9AY7 - chains A and B; structure by X-ray diffraction, 2.41 A resolution.

[Chain A]
Name: RAF proto-oncogene serine/threonine-protein kinase
From: Homo sapiens
Notes: EC 2.7.11.1
UniProtKB: P04049 (RAF1_HUMAN); residue numbers follow UniProt; this construct covers 337-615
Chain sequence (280 residues; row label = number of the first residue in the row):
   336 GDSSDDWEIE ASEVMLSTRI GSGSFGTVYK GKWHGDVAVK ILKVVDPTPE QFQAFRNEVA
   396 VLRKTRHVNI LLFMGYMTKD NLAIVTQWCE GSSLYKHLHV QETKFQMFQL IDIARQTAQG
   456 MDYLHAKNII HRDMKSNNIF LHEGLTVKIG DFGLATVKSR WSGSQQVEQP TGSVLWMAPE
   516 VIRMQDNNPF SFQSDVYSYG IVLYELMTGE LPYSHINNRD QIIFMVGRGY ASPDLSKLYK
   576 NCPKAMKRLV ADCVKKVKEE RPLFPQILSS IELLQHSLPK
Unresolved in the structure: 336-342, 380, 414-416, 495-500, 613-615
Differences from the reference sequence: expression tag (336); engineered mutation Asp340 (Tyr in P04049), Asp341 (Tyr in P04049)
Swiss-Prot annotation at these positions:
  - active site: Asp468 (Proton acceptor)
  - binding site (ATP): Ile355 to Val363, Lys375
  - modified residue: Ser338 (Phosphoserine), Ser339 (Phosphoserine), Ser471 (Phosphoserine), Thr491 (Phosphothreonine), Ser494 (Phosphoserine), Ser499 (Phosphoserine), Arg563 (Symmetric dimethylarginine)
  - natural variant: Asp486 (D486G: In NS5; D486N: In NS5), Thr491 (T491I: In NS5; T491R: In NS5), Leu603 (L603P: In CMD1NN), Ser612 (S612T: In NS5), Leu613 (L613V: In NS5 and LPRD2)
  - mutagenesis: Ser338 to Ser339 (Reduced kinase activity; when associated with 340-D-D-341; Non-inhibited by PPP5C. Constitutively active and non-inhibited by PPP5C; when associated with 340-D-D-341), Lys375 (K375W: Catalytically inactive), Thr491 (T491D: Increased kinase activity but can still be inhibited by PPP5C; when associated with D-494), Ser494 (S494D: Increased kinase activity but can still be inhibited by PPP5C; when associated with D-491), Arg563 (R563K: Loss of methylation. Increased stability and catalytic activity in response to EGF treatment)
Bound ions: Mg2+: Asn473, Asp486 (together with AMP-PNP); Ni2+: Glu607, His611 (shared with Cys277(B) of chain B)
Ligand contacts:
  - A1AHE (N-[3-fluoro-4-({7-[(3-fluoropyridin-2-yl)oxy]-4-methyl-2-oxo-2H-1-benzopyran-3-yl}methyl)pyridin-2-yl]-N'-methylsulfuric diamide): Asn552, Asn553, Arg554
  - AMP-PNP (ANP; phosphoaminophosphonic acid-adenylate ester): Ile355, Gly356, Ser357, Gly358, Ser359, Phe360, Gly361, Val363, Ala373, Lys375, Leu406, Thr421, Gln422, Trp423, Cys424, Asp468, Lys470, Asn472, Asn473, Phe475, Asp486

[Chain B]
Name: Dual specificity mitogen-activated protein kinase kinase 1
From: Homo sapiens
Notes: EC 2.7.12.2
UniProtKB: Q02750 (MP2K1_HUMAN); residues 1-393 here = UniProt positions 1-393
Chain sequence (394 residues; numbered 0 to 393; the number before each row is that of its first residue; numbering starts at 0):
     0 GMPKKKPTPI QLNPAPDGSA VNGTSSAETN LEALQKKLEE LELDEQQRKR LEAFLTQKQK
    60 VGELKDDDFE KISELGAGNG GVVFKVSHKP SGLVMARKLI HLEIKPAIRN QIIRELQVLH
   120 ECNSPYIVGF YGAFYSDGEI SICMEHMDGG SLDQVLKKAG RIPEQILGKV SIAVIKGLTY
   180 LREKHKIMHR DVKPSNILVN SRGEIKLCDF GVSGQLIDAM ANAFVGTRSY MSPERLQGTH
   240 YSVQSDIWSM GLSLVEMAVG RYPIPPPDAK ELELMFGCQV EGDAAETPPR PRTPGRPLSS
   300 YGMDSRPPMA IFELLDYIVN EPPPKLPSGV FSLEFQDFVN KCLIKNPAER ADLKQLMVHA
   360 FIKRSDAEEV DFAGWLCSTI GLNQPSTPTH AAGV
Unresolved in the structure: 0-32, 278-306, 384-393
Differences from the reference sequence: expression tag (0); engineered mutation Ala218 (Ser in Q02750), Ala222 (Ser in Q02750)
Swiss-Prot annotation at these positions:
  - region: Glu270 to Pro307 (RAF1-binding)
  - active site: Asp190 (Proton acceptor)
  - binding site (ATP): Leu74 to Val82, Lys97, Met143 to Met146, Ser150 to Gln153, Lys192 to Asn195, Asp208
  - binding site (U0126): Lys97, Asp208 to Val211
  - binding site (K-252a): Glu144 to Met146, Ser194
  - site: Pro8, Ile9 (Cleavage)
  - modified residue: Thr286 (Phosphothreonine), Thr292 (Phosphothreonine), Ser298 (Phosphoserine)
  - natural variant: Phe53 (F53S: In CFC3), Gln56 (Q56P: In MEL), Lys57 (K57E: In MEL; K57N: In MEL), Gly128 (G128V: In CFC3), Tyr130 (Y130C: In CFC3)
  - mutagenesis: Lys97 (K97A: Loss of catalytic activity. Strongly reduces phosphorylation upon UV irradiation; K97R: Loss of catalytic activity. No effect on BRAF-KSR1 or BRAF-KSR2 dimerization), Ser150 (S150A: No loss of activity), Ser212 (S212A: No loss of activity), Met219 (M219V: Increases interaction with KSR1 and BRAF; M219W: Increases interaction with KSR1 and BRAF; when associated with L-220), Ala220 (A220L: Increases interaction with KSR1 and BRAF; when associated with w-219), Asn221 (N221Y: Increases interaction with KSR1 and BRAF), Phe311 (F311S: Loss of interaction with BRAF and KSR1. Loss of BRAF-KSR1 dimerization)
Bound ions: Mg2+: Asn195, Asp208 (together with AMP-PNP); Ni2+: Cys277 (shared with Glu607(A), His611(A) of chain A)
Ligand contacts:
  - A1AHE (N-[3-fluoro-4-({7-[(3-fluoropyridin-2-yl)oxy]-4-methyl-2-oxo-2H-1-benzopyran-3-yl}methyl)pyridin-2-yl]-N'-methylsulfuric diamide): Lys97, Leu115, Leu118, Val127, Gly128, Phe129, Ile141, Met143, His188, Arg189, Asp190, Leu206, Cys207, Asp208, Phe209, Gly210, Val211, Ser212, Leu215, Ile216, Met219, Met230, Arg234
  - AMP-PNP (ANP; phosphoaminophosphonic acid-adenylate ester): Leu74, Gly75, Ala76, Gly77, Asn78, Gly79, Gly80, Val81, Val82, Ala95, Lys97, Val127, Met143, Glu144, His145, Met146, Gly149, Ser150, Gln153, Asp190, Lys192, Ser194, Asn195, Leu197, Asp208

[Chain A / chain B interface]
Contacting residue pairs - 57 pairs, chain A then chain B:
  Ser359(A) with Phe223(B)
  Tyr430(A) with Glu102(B); Asn221(B), hydrogen bond
  His434(A) with Lys104(B), hydrogen bond (backbone-side chain)
  Val435(A) with Glu102(B); Ile103(B)
  Glu437(A) with Lys104(B)
  Lys470(A) with Phe223(B)
  Pro505(A) with Val224(B); Ile310(B), hydrophobic
  Thr506(A) with Val224(B)
  Gly507(A) with Phe223(B); Val224(B), hydrogen bond (backbone-backbone)
  Ser508(A) with Ala222(B); Phe223(B)
  Val509(A) with Ala222(B), hydrogen bond (backbone-backbone); Phe223(B); Val224(B), hydrophobic
  Leu510(A) with Asn221(B)
  Trp511(A) with Asn221(B)
  Met512(A) with Val224(B), hydrophobic
  Ile517(A) with Phe311(B)
  Arg518(A) with Phe311(B)
  Gln520(A) with Phe311(B)
  Leu546(A) with Asn221(B)
  Ile551(A) with Ala220(B)
  Asn552(A) with Ile216(B); Asp217(B), hydrogen bond; Ala220(B)
  Asn553(A) with Ala220(B); Met230(B), hydrogen bond; Arg234(B)
  Arg554(A) with Asn78(B); Ala222(B); Phe223(B); Gly225(B); Arg227(B)
  Asp555(A) with Ser228(B), hydrogen bond; Met230(B); Leu235(B); Leu314(B)
  Gln556(A) with Arg234(B); Leu235(B); Gly237(B)
  Ile558(A) with Val224(B), hydrophobic; Phe311(B); Leu314(B), hydrophobic
  Phe559(A) with Leu235(B); Gln236(B); Phe311(B); Leu314(B); Asp315(B); Val318(B), hydrophobic
  Met560(A) with Leu235(B)
  Gly562(A) with Phe311(B)
  Arg563(A) with Phe311(B); Asp315(B), salt bridge
Also at the interface, not in a pair above, chain A (32 interface residues in all): Gly358, Glu503, Ile557
Also at the interface, not in a pair above, chain B (27 interface residues in all): Pro105, Ala309, Asn319

[Overview]
The interface between chain A and chain B involves 32 residues on one side and 27 on the other, with 7
hydrogen bonds and 1 salt bridge. Among the polar pairs are Arg563(A)-Asp315(B), Tyr430(A)-Asn221(B) and
His434(A)-Lys104(B).
Here chain A is RAF proto-oncogene serine/threonine-protein kinase and chain B is Dual specificity
mitogen-activated protein kinase kinase 1, both from Homo sapiens. Entry 9AY7 (Crystal structure of CRAF/MEK1
complex with NST-628 and inactive RAF) was determined by X-ray diffraction together with 9AXA, 9AXC, 9AXH,
9AXM, 9AXX, 9AXY and 9AYA from the same study.
